Entry 1RC8 (X-ray diffraction, 2.75 A resolution); this record covers chains B and A.

Chain B:
Molecule: 5-nt DNA strand
Sequence (5 nucleotides; row label = number of the first residue in the row):
   400 GTCAC
Unresolved in the structure: 403-404

Chain A:
Name: Polynucleotide kinase
From: Enterobacteria phage T4
Notes: EC 2.7.1.78
UniProtKB: P06855 (KIPN_BPT4); residues 1-301 here = UniProt positions 1-301
Chain sequence (301 residues; numbered 1 to 301; the number before each row is that of its first residue):
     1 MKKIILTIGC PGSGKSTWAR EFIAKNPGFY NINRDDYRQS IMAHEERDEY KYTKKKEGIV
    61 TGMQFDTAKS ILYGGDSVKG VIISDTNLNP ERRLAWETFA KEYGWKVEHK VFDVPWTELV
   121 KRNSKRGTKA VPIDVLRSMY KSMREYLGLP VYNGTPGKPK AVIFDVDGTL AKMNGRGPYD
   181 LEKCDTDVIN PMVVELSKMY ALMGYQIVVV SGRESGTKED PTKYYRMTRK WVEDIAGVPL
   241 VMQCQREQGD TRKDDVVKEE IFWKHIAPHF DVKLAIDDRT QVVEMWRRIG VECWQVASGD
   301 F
Unresolved in the structure: 174-185
Construct notes: modified residue (1, 42, 63, 139, 143, 173, 192, 199, 203, 227, 242, 285)
Modified / non-standard residues: Mse1, Mse42, Mse63, Mse139, Mse143, Mse173, Mse192, Mse199, Mse203, Mse227, Mse242, Mse285 (selenomethionine; parent Met)
Ion coordination: Ca2+: Asp165, Asp167, Asp278
Ligand contacts: ADP (adenosine-5'-diphosphate): Pro11, Gly12, Ser13, Gly14, Lys15, Ser16, Thr17, Glu45, Ser84, Arg126, Lys129
Reported in the primary citation:
  - binding site for the 5-nt DNA strand (chain B): Arg34, Asp35, Arg38, Tyr52, Gly58, Thr61, Asp85, Thr86, Asn89, Arg92, Val131, Pro132, Val135
  - binding site for ADP: Lys15, Ser16, Arg126
  - catalytic residues: Arg126 (proposed by the authors, not directly observed)
  - catalytic residues: Asp35
  - contacts within the chain: Asp35-Arg38

Chain B / chain A interface:
Contacting residue pairs (18; chain B residue first):
  DG400(B) - Asp35(A)  phosphate contact
  DG400(B) - Arg38(A)  sugar contact
  DG400(B) - Thr86(A)  phosphate contact
  DG400(B) - Val131(A)  base contact
  DG400(B) - Pro132(A)  base contact
  DG400(B) - Val135(A)  base contact
  DT401(B) - Arg34(A)  phosphate contact
  DT401(B) - Arg38(A)  salt bridge to the phosphate
  DT401(B) - Tyr52(A)  base contact
  DT401(B) - Asp85(A)  phosphate contact
  DT401(B) - Thr86(A)  hydrogen bond to the phosphate
  DT401(B) - Asn87(A)  phosphate contact
  DC402(B) - Arg34(A)  salt bridge to the phosphate
  DC402(B) - Tyr52(A)  hydrogen bond to the sugar
  DC402(B) - Gly58(A)  base contact
  DC402(B) - Thr61(A)  hydrogen bond to the base
  DC402(B) - Asn89(A)  phosphate contact
  DC402(B) - Arg92(A)  salt bridge to the phosphate
Other interface residues (no listed pair), chain A (18 interface residues in all): Pro11, Tyr50, Lys54, Glu57

In short:
Chain B and chain A form an interface of 3 and 18 residues respectively; the contacts include 3 hydrogen bonds
and 3 salt bridges. Polar contacts include DC402(B)-Thr61(A), DC402(B)-Tyr52(A) and DT401(B)-Thr86(A). From
the paper: catalytic residues Arg126(A) and Asp35(A); a binding site for the 5-nt DNA strand (chain B) at
Arg34(A), Asp35(A) and Arg38(A) among others.
Here chain B is a 5-nt DNA strand and chain A is Polynucleotide kinase (Enterobacteria phage T4). Entry 1RC8
(T4 Polynucleotide Kinase bound to 5'-GTCAC-3' ssDNA) was determined by X-ray diffraction (same publication as
1RPZ and 1RRC).
